Entry 4RZT (X-ray diffraction, 3.10 A resolution); this record covers chains A and B of the 4 polymer chains in the assembly.

[Chain A (and B)]
Name: Lac repressor
Organism: Escherichia coli
Notes: chain B of this document is another copy of the same molecule, construct and numbering; everything in this record applies to it too
UniProt: C9QQT3 (C9QQT3_ECOD1); residues 1-360 here correspond to UniProt positions 4-363 (UniProt number = residue number + 3)
Amino-acid sequence (381 residues; each row starts with the number of its first residue; numbers below 1 keep their minus sign (Met-20 is residue -20)):
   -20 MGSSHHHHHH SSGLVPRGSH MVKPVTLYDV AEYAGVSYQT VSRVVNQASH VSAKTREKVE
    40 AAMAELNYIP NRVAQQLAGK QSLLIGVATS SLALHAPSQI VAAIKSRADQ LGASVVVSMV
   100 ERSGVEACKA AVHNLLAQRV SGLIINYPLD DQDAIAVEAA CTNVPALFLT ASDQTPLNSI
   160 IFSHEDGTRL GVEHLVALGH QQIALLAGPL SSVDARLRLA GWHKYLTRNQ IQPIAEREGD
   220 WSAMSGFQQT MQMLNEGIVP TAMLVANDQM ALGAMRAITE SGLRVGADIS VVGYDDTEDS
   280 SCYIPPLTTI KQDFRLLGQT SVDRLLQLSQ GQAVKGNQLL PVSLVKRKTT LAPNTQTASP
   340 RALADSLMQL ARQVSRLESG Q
Disordered / not traced: -20 to 59 (chain B: -20 to 61, 357-360)
Differences from the reference sequence: expression tag (-20 to 0); engineered mutation Thr149 (Asp152 in C9QQT3), Ala150 (Val153 in C9QQT3), Leu156 (Ile159 in C9QQT3), Asp193 (Ser196 in C9QQT3)
From the paper describing this entry:
  - binding site for the ligand RRY: Ser69, Asn125, Phe161, Phe293
  - conformationally variable residues (loop rearrangement): Leu148 to Ile159
  - mutagenesis - N125S/I160S/H163W/S191A/L196R/R303L, N125S/I160S/H163W/S191A/L196R, D149T/V150A/I156L/S193D, I160S/H163W/S191A/L196R, N246D/Y273H: increased signaling in response to sucralose
  - binding site for 4-chloro-4-deoxy-alpha-D-galactopyranose: Trp220
  - mutagenesis - I79L, I79M, Y273F: increased signaling in response to fucose
  - mutagenesis - V20A (6.7-fold), S70D/H74S (>10-fold), R255H (8.4-fold), Q291H (7.7-fold): increased signaling
  - mutagenesis - T5S, V15I, N25G, H29E, H112D, H112G, L115S, A250C: increased signaling in response to gentiobiose
  - mutagenesis - I79G, I79S, I79T: increased signaling in response to lactitol
  - mutagenesis - I79Q, Q291T: increased signaling in response to Fucose
  - specificity-determining residues: Ile79, Gln291

[Interface between chain A and chain B]
Residue-residue contacts (82; chain A residue first):
  Ser70(A) - Ala81(B)
  Ser70(A) - Lys84(B)
  Ala72(A) - Ser77(B)
  Ala72(A) - Gln78(B)
  Ala72(A) - Ala81(B)  hydrophobic
  His74(A) - His74(B)  hydrogen bond
  His74(A) - Asp278(B)  salt bridge
  Ser77(A) - Ala72(B)
  Ser77(A) - Ser77(B)  hydrogen bond
  Val80(A) - Met98(B)  hydrophobic
  Ala81(A) - Ser70(B)
  Ala81(A) - Ala72(B)  hydrophobic
  Lys84(A) - Ser70(B)
  Lys84(A) - Met98(B)  hydrogen bond (side chain-backbone)
  Lys84(A) - Glu100(B)
  Asp88(A) - Glu100(B)
  Ser93(A) - Asn113(B)
  Val94(A) - Ser97(B)
  Val95(A) - Val96(B)
  Val96(A) - Val95(B)
  Val96(A) - Val96(B)  hydrogen bond (backbone-backbone)
  Ser97(A) - Val94(B)
  Met98(A) - Val80(B)  hydrophobic
  Met98(A) - Lys84(B)  hydrogen bond (backbone-side chain)
  Glu100(A) - Asp88(B)
  Asn113(A) - Ser93(B)  hydrogen bond
  Gln117(A) - Leu63(B)
  Gln117(A) - Val95(B)
  Gln117(A) - Gln117(B)  hydrogen bond (side chain-backbone)
  Ala222(A) - Asp278(B)
  Met223(A) - Ser280(B)
  Met223(A) - Cys281(B)  hydrophobic
  Phe226(A) - Cys281(B)  hydrophobic
  Gln248(A) - Asp278(B)  hydrogen bond
  Leu251(A) - Cys281(B)
  Leu251(A) - Tyr282(B)  hydrophobic
  Leu251(A) - Ile283(B)  hydrophobic
  Arg255(A) - Ser280(B)  hydrogen bond (side chain-backbone)
  Arg255(A) - Cys281(B)  hydrogen bond
  Arg255(A) - Ile283(B)
  Arg255(A) - Pro285(B)
  Thr258(A) - Ile283(B)
  Glu259(A) - Pro285(B)
  Asp278(A) - His74(B)  salt bridge
  Asp278(A) - Ala222(B)
  Asp278(A) - Gln248(B)  hydrogen bond
  Asp278(A) - Asp278(B)
  Asp278(A) - Tyr282(B)
  Ser280(A) - Met223(B)
  Ser280(A) - Arg255(B)  hydrogen bond (backbone-side chain)
  Cys281(A) - Ala222(B)
  Cys281(A) - Met223(B)  hydrophobic
  Cys281(A) - Leu251(B)
  Cys281(A) - Arg255(B)  hydrogen bond
  Tyr282(A) - Leu251(B)  hydrophobic
  Tyr282(A) - Asp278(B)
  Ile283(A) - Leu251(B)  hydrophobic
  Ile283(A) - Arg255(B)
  Ile283(A) - Thr258(B)
  Ile283(A) - Ile283(B)
  Pro285(A) - Arg255(B)
  Pro285(A) - Glu259(B)
  Pro339(A) - Leu356(B)  hydrophobic
  Leu346(A) - Val353(B)  hydrophobic
  Gln348(A) - Thr258(B)  hydrogen bond (side chain-backbone)
  Gln348(A) - Glu259(B)
  Leu349(A) - Leu349(B)  hydrophobic
  Ala350(A) - Leu349(B)
  Arg351(A) - Glu259(B)  hydrogen bond (side chain-backbone)
  Arg351(A) - Ser260(B)
  Arg351(A) - Gly261(B)
  Gln352(A) - Gly261(B)
  Val353(A) - Leu342(B)
  Val353(A) - Ser345(B)
  Arg355(A) - Ser260(B)  hydrogen bond (side chain-backbone)
  Arg355(A) - Gly261(B)
  Arg355(A) - Leu262(B)
  Leu356(A) - Gln335(B)
  Glu357(A) - Leu342(B)
  Gln360(A) - Ala337(B)
  Gln360(A) - Pro339(B)
  Gln360(A) - Leu342(B)
Interface residues without a listed pair, chain A (46 interface residues in all): Gln78, Gly252, Met254
Interface residues without a listed pair, chain B (50 interface residues in all): Val99, Phe226, Gly252, Met254, Arg263, Leu346, Gln352

[In short]
Chain A and chain B form an interface of 46 and 50 residues respectively, with 16 hydrogen bonds and 2 salt
bridges. Polar contacts include His74(A)-Asp278(B), His74(A)-His74(B) and Ser77(A)-Ser77(B). From the paper: a
binding site for the ligand RRY at Ser69(A), Asn125(A) and Phe161(A) among others; T5S, V15I and N25G of chain
A, among others, increase signaling in response to gentiobiose; 25 substitutions were tested in all.
Both chains are Lac repressor (Escherichia coli). Entry 4RZT (Lac repressor engineered to bind sucralose,
sucralose-bound tetramer) was determined by X-ray diffraction (same publication as 4RZS).
